Entry 3LA7 (X-ray diffraction, 1.90 A resolution); this record covers chains A and B.

[Chain A (and B)]
Protein: Global nitrogen regulator
Notes: chain B of this document is another copy of the same molecule, construct and numbering; everything in this record applies to it too
UniProtKB: P0A4U6 (NTCA_ANASP); residues 1-223 here = UniProt positions 1-223
Chain sequence (243 residues; row label = number of the first residue in the row; numbers below 1 keep their minus sign (Met-19 is residue -19)):
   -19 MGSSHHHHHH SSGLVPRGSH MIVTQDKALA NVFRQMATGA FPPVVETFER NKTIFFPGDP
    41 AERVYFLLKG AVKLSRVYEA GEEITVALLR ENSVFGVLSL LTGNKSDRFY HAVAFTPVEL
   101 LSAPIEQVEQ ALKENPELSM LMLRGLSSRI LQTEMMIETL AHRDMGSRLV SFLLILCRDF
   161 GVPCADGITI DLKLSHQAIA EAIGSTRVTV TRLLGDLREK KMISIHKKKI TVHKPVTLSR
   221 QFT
Disordered / not traced: -19 to 5, 215-223 (chain B: -19 to 5, 17-22, 217-223)
Sequence notes: expression tag (-19 to 0)
UniProt features mapped onto this chain:
  - DNA-binding region: His176 to Gly195 (H-T-H motif)
From the paper describing this entry:
  - self-association interface (contacts with another copy of this molecule); pairs are residue here / residue on that copy: Glu62-Glu138 (hydrogen bond), Tyr90-Glu134 (hydrogen bond), Arg129-Glu134 (hydrogen bond), Arg143-Arg143 (hydrogen bond)

[Chain A / chain B interface]
Residue-residue contacts (76; chain A residue first):
  Arg56(A) - Glu134(B)  salt bridge
  Tyr58(A) - Glu134(B)  hydrogen bond (side chain-backbone)
  Tyr58(A) - Ile137(B)
  Tyr58(A) - Glu138(B)
  Glu59(A) - Arg158(B)  salt bridge
  Glu62(A) - Glu138(B)
  Glu62(A) - His142(B)  salt bridge
  Ile64(A) - Ile137(B)  hydrophobic
  Ile64(A) - Glu138(B)
  Thr65(A) - Ile137(B)
  Val66(A) - Glu134(B)
  Leu78(A) - Ser127(B)
  Leu78(A) - Ile130(B)  hydrophobic
  Leu78(A) - Leu131(B)  hydrophobic
  Leu81(A) - Leu123(B)  hydrophobic
  Leu81(A) - Ser127(B)
  Tyr90(A) - Leu131(B)
  Tyr90(A) - Glu134(B)  hydrogen bond
  Pro116(A) - Pro116(B)  hydrophobic
  Ser119(A) - Ser119(B)
  Ser119(A) - Met120(B)
  Ser119(A) - Leu123(B)
  Met120(A) - Ser119(B)
  Met122(A) - Leu123(B)
  Leu123(A) - Ser119(B)
  Leu123(A) - Met122(B)  hydrophobic
  Leu123(A) - Leu123(B)  hydrophobic
  Leu126(A) - Leu123(B)  hydrophobic
  Leu126(A) - Leu126(B)  hydrophobic
  Leu126(A) - Ser127(B)
  Leu126(A) - Ile130(B)  hydrophobic
  Ser127(A) - Leu78(B)
  Ser127(A) - Leu81(B)
  Ser127(A) - Thr82(B)
  Arg129(A) - Ile130(B)
  Arg129(A) - Glu134(B)  salt bridge
  Ile130(A) - Leu78(B)  hydrophobic
  Ile130(A) - Leu126(B)  hydrophobic
  Ile130(A) - Arg129(B)
  Ile130(A) - Ile130(B)  hydrophobic
  Leu131(A) - Arg56(B)
  Leu131(A) - Thr82(B)
  Leu131(A) - Tyr90(B)
  Thr133(A) - Thr133(B)
  Thr133(A) - Ile137(B)
  Glu134(A) - Arg56(B)  salt bridge
  Glu134(A) - Tyr58(B)  hydrogen bond (backbone-side chain)
  Glu134(A) - Val66(B)
  Glu134(A) - Tyr90(B)  hydrogen bond
  Glu134(A) - Arg129(B)  salt bridge
  Met135(A) - Arg56(B)  hydrogen bond
  Met135(A) - Tyr58(B)  hydrophobic
  Met135(A) - Glu59(B)
  Met136(A) - Ile137(B)  hydrophobic
  Ile137(A) - Tyr58(B)
  Ile137(A) - Ile64(B)  hydrophobic
  Ile137(A) - Thr65(B)
  Ile137(A) - Val66(B)  hydrophobic
  Ile137(A) - Thr133(B)
  Ile137(A) - Ile137(B)  hydrophobic
  Ile137(A) - Leu140(B)  hydrophobic
  Glu138(A) - Tyr58(B)
  Glu138(A) - Glu62(B)
  Glu138(A) - Ile64(B)
  Leu140(A) - Leu140(B)
  Leu140(A) - Ala141(B)
  Ala141(A) - Leu140(B)
  Ala141(A) - Arg148(B)  hydrogen bond (backbone-side chain)
  Arg143(A) - Arg143(B)  hydrogen bond (side chain-backbone)
  Arg143(A) - Asp144(B)
  Arg143(A) - Met145(B)
  Arg143(A) - Arg148(B)
  Met145(A) - Arg143(B)
  Arg148(A) - Ala141(B)  hydrogen bond (side chain-backbone)
  Arg148(A) - Arg143(B)
  Arg158(A) - Glu59(B)  salt bridge
Interface residues without a listed pair, chain A (37 interface residues in all): Thr82, Phe89, Leu112, His142, Asp144
Interface residues without a listed pair, chain B (37 interface residues in all): Phe89, Leu112, Arg124, Met136
From the paper, about this interface:
  - residue pairs: Glu62(A)-Glu138(B) (hydrogen bond), Tyr90(A)-Glu134(B) (hydrogen bond), Glu134(B)-Arg129(A) (hydrogen bond)

[Summary]
Chain A and chain B each contribute 37 residues to their interface; the contacts include 8 hydrogen bonds and
7 salt bridges. Polar pairs include Arg56(A)-Glu134(B), Glu59(A)-Arg158(B) and Glu62(A)-His142(B). The authors
report hydrogen bonds between Glu62(A) and Glu138(B), Tyr90(A) and Glu134(B) and Glu134(B) and Arg129(A). From
the paper: a self-association interface involving Glu62(A), Tyr90(A) and Arg129(A) among others.
Both chains are Global nitrogen regulator. Entry 3LA7 (Crystal structure of NtcA in apo-form) was determined
by X-ray diffraction, deposited together with 3LA2 and 3LA3.
